Entry 9E96 (electron microscopy, 4.05 A resolution (low resolution: residue-level contacts below are approximate; hydrogen-bond / salt-bridge calls are withheld)); this record covers chains G and P of the 16 polymer chains in the assembly.

== Chain G ==
Molecule: Structural polyprotein
Source organism: Western equine encephalitis virus
Reference sequence: Q1W679 (Q1W679_WEEV); residues 11-418 here correspond to UniProt positions 330-737 (UniProt number = residue number + 319)
Chain sequence (408 residues; row label = number of the first residue in the row):
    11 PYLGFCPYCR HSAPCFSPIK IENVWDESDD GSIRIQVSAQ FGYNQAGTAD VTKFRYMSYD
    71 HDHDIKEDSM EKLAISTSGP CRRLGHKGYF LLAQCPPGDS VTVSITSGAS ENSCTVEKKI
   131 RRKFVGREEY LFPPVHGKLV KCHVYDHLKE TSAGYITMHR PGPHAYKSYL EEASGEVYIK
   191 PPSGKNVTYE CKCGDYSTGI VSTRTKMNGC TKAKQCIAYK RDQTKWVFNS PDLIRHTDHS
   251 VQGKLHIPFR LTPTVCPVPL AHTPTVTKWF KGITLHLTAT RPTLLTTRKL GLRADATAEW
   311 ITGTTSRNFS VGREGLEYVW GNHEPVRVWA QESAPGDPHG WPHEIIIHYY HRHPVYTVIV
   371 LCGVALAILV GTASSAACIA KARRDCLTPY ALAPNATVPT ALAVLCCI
Cystine bridges: C16-C124, C91-C105, C152-C266, C201-C226, C203-C220

== Chain P ==
Molecule: Protocadherin-10
Source organism: Homo sapiens
Reference sequence: Q9P2E7 (PCD10_HUMAN); residues 19-122 here = UniProt positions 19-122
Chain sequence (104 residues; numbered 19 to 122; the number before each row is that of its first residue):
    19 QLHYTVQEEQ EHGTFVGNIA EDLGLDITKL SARGFQTVPN SRTPYLDLNL ETGVLYVNEK
    79 IDREQICKQS PSCVLHLEVF LENPLELFQV EIEVLDINDN PPSF
Unresolved in the structure: 119-122
Cystine bridges: C85-C91

== How chain G and chain P interact ==
Contacting residue pairs (15):
  E81(G) - K86(P)
  L149(G) - L103(P)
  L149(G) - L105(P)
  K151(G) - E100(P)
  V154(G) - N58(P)
  D156(G) - P57(P)
  D156(G) - R60(P)
  H157(G) - P57(P)
  H157(G) - N58(P)
  H157(G) - S59(P)
  L158(G) - R60(P)
  T262(G) - P57(P)
  T264(G) - P57(P)
  V265(G) - F98(P)
  V265(G) - L103(P)
Also at the interface, not in a pair above, chain G (13 interface residues in all): D40, Y155, P263
Also at the interface, not in a pair above, chain P (11 interface residues in all): V56, E104

== Summary ==
Chain G and chain P form an interface of 13 and 11 residues respectively.
Here chain G is Structural polyprotein (Western equine encephalitis virus) and chain P is Protocadherin-10
(Homo sapiens). Entry 9E96 (WEEV CBA87 VLP in complex with human PCDH10-EC1) was determined by electron
microscopy (same publication as 9EAU).
